1TSV - chain A; structure by X-ray diffraction, 2.90 A resolution.

[Chain A]
Protein: Thymidylate synthase
From: Lactobacillus casei
Notes: EC 2.1.1.45
Reference sequence: P00469 (TYSY_LACCA); numbering as in UniProt (aligned over 1-316)
Sequence (316 residues; each row starts with the number of its first residue):
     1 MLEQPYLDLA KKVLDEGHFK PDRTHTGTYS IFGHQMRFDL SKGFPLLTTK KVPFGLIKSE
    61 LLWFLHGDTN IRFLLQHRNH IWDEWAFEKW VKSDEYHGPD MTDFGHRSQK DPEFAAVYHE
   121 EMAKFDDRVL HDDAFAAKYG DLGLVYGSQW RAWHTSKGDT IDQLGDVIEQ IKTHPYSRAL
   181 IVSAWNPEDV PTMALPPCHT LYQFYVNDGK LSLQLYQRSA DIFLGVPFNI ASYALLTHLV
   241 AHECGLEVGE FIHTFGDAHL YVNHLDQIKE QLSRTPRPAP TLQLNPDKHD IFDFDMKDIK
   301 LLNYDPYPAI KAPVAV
Differences from the reference sequence: engineered mutation A179 (Arg in P00469)
UniProt features mapped onto this chain:
  - active site: C198 (Nucleophile)
  - binding site (dUMP): R23, R218 to D221, N229, H259 to Y261
  - binding site ((6R)-5,10-methylene-5,6,7,8-tetrahydrofolate): D221, A315
Small-molecule neighbours: 2'-deoxyuridine 5'-monophosphate (UMP): R23, R178, L195, C198, H199, Q217, R218, S219, A220, D221, G225, V226, N229, H259, Y261

[Summary]
Ligands of chain A: 2'-deoxyuridine 5'-monophosphate. From UniProt: active-site residue C198, 9 dUMP-binding
residues and (6R)-5,10-methylene-5,6,7,8-tetrahydrofolate-binding residues D221 and A315.
Chain A is Thymidylate synthase (Lactobacillus casei); the structure, Thymidylate synthase R179A mutant, was
determined by X-ray diffraction together with 1TSW, 1TSX, 1TSY and 1TSZ from the same study.
